PDB entry 9G9I | electron microscopy, 3.31 A resolution | chains G and R of the 10 polymer chains in the assembly

[Chain G]
Protein: CRISPR system Cms protein Csm4
Organism: Enterococcus italicus DSM 15952
UniProtKB: E6LHV4 (CSM4_ENTI1); numbering as in UniProt (aligned over 1-307)
Amino-acid sequence (307 residues; each row starts with the number of its first residue):
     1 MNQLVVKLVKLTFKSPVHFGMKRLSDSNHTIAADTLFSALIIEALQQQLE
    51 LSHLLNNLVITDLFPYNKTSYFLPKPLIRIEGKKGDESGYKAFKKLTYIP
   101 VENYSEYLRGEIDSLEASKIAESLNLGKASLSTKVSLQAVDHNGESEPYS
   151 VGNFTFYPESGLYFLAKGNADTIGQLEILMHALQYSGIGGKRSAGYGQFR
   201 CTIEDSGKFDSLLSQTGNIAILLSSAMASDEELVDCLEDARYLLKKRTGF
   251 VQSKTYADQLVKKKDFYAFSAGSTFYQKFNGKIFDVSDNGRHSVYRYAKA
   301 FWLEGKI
Unresolved in the structure: 1-3, 82-88
Residues lining bound ligands: pNppA3: Ile80, Glu81, Tyr90, Lys91

[Chain R]
Molecule: crRNA
Organism: Enterococcus italicus DSM 15952
Sequence (45 nucleotides; row label = number of the first residue in the row; numbers below 1 keep their minus sign (A-7 is residue -7)):
    -7 ACGAGAACAUGCGCGACAUUCCGAAGAACGCUGAAGCGCUGGGGG
Unresolved in the structure: 18-37

[Interface between chain G and chain R]
Pairs across the interface - 65 pairs, chain G then chain R:
  His18(G) - A-4(R)  salt bridge to the phosphate
  Gly20(G) - G-5(R)  hydrogen bond to the sugar
  Met21(G) - G-5(R)  sugar contact
  Lys22(G) - G-5(R)  hydrogen bond to the sugar
  Arg23(G) - G-5(R)  hydrogen bond to the sugar
  Leu24(G) - A-1(R)  base contact
  Thr35(G) - C-6(R)  phosphate contact
  Thr35(G) - G-5(R)  hydrogen bond to the phosphate
  Ser38(G) - A-7(R)  phosphate contact
  Ser38(G) - C-6(R)  hydrogen bond to the sugar
  Ala39(G) - C-6(R)  base contact
  Ile41(G) - A-7(R)  phosphate contact
  Ile42(G) - A-7(R)  sugar contact
  Ile42(G) - C-6(R)  base contact
  Leu45(G) - A-7(R)  base contact
  Thr133(G) - A1(R)  hydrogen bond to the base
  Lys134(G) - A1(R)  phosphate contact
  Val135(G) - A-1(R)  hydrogen bond to the sugar
  Val135(G) - C0(R)  sugar contact
  Val135(G) - A1(R)  hydrogen bond to the phosphate
  Ser136(G) - A-1(R)  hydrogen bond to the sugar
  Leu137(G) - A-1(R)  phosphate contact
  Leu137(G) - C0(R)  hydrogen bond to the phosphate
  Leu137(G) - U2(R)  sugar contact
  Gln138(G) - A-2(R)  sugar contact
  Gln138(G) - C0(R)  phosphate contact
  Ser146(G) - U2(R)  base contact
  Glu147(G) - A-1(R)  base contact
  Pro148(G) - A1(R)  base contact
  Tyr149(G) - A-1(R)  stacking on the base
  Tyr149(G) - A1(R)  phosphate contact
  Leu183(G) - C-6(R)  base contact
  Ser186(G) - C-6(R)  hydrogen bond to the base
  Gly187(G) - C-6(R)  hydrogen bond to the base
  Ile188(G) - C-6(R)  base contact
  Gly189(G) - C-6(R)  hydrogen bond to the base
  Gly189(G) - G-3(R)  phosphate contact
  Gly190(G) - A-4(R)  phosphate contact
  Gly190(G) - G-3(R)  phosphate contact
  Lys191(G) - G-3(R)  phosphate contact
  Lys191(G) - A-1(R)  hydrogen bond to the base
  Arg192(G) - C-6(R)  base contact
  Arg192(G) - G-3(R)  phosphate contact
  Ser193(G) - A-2(R)  hydrogen bond to the phosphate
  Thr248(G) - G-5(R)  base contact
  Gly249(G) - G-5(R)  sugar contact
  Phe250(G) - C-6(R)  phosphate contact
  Phe250(G) - G-5(R)  base contact
  Phe250(G) - A-4(R)  stacking on the base
  Val251(G) - A-7(R)  sugar contact
  Val251(G) - C-6(R)  phosphate contact
  Gln252(G) - A-7(R)  hydrogen bond to the sugar
  Gln252(G) - C-6(R)  hydrogen bond to the phosphate
  Gln252(G) - A-4(R)  hydrogen bond to the sugar
  Gln252(G) - G-3(R)  sugar contact
  Ser253(G) - A-7(R)  hydrogen bond to the sugar
  Leu260(G) - A-4(R)  base contact
  Leu260(G) - G-3(R)  sugar contact
  Lys262(G) - G-5(R)  hydrogen bond to the base
  Lys263(G) - C-6(R)  salt bridge to the phosphate
  Lys263(G) - G-5(R)  salt bridge to the phosphate
  His292(G) - A-7(R)  stacking on the base
  Ser293(G) - A-7(R)  base contact
  Val294(G) - A-7(R)  sugar contact
  Tyr295(G) - A-7(R)  phosphate contact
Also at the interface, not in a pair above, chain G (47 interface residues in all): Arg247, Thr255, Arg296

[Overview]
Chain G and chain R form an interface of 47 and 10 residues respectively; the contacts include 20 hydrogen
bonds, 3 salt bridges and 3 aromatic stacking contacts. Among the polar pairs are Thr133(G)-A1(R),
Ser186(G)-C-6(R) and Gly187(G)-C-6(R). Bound to chain G: pNppA3.
Chain G is CRISPR system Cms protein Csm4 and chain R is crRNA, both from Enterococcus italicus DSM 15952; the
structure, CryoEM structure of Enterococcus italicus Csm-crRNA-CTR2 complex bound to pNppA3 and AMPNPP, was
determined by electron microscopy, deposited together with 9G9A, 9G9B, 9G9C, 9G9D, 9G9E, 9G9F and 4 further
entries.
